7SEI - chain A; structure by X-ray diffraction, 3.65 A resolution.

== Chain A ==
Protein: Glucose-6-phosphate 1-dehydrogenase
Organism: Homo sapiens
Notes: EC 1.1.1.49
UniProt: P11413 (G6PD_HUMAN); residues 1-515 here = UniProt positions 1-515
Chain sequence (515 residues; row label = number of the first residue in the row):
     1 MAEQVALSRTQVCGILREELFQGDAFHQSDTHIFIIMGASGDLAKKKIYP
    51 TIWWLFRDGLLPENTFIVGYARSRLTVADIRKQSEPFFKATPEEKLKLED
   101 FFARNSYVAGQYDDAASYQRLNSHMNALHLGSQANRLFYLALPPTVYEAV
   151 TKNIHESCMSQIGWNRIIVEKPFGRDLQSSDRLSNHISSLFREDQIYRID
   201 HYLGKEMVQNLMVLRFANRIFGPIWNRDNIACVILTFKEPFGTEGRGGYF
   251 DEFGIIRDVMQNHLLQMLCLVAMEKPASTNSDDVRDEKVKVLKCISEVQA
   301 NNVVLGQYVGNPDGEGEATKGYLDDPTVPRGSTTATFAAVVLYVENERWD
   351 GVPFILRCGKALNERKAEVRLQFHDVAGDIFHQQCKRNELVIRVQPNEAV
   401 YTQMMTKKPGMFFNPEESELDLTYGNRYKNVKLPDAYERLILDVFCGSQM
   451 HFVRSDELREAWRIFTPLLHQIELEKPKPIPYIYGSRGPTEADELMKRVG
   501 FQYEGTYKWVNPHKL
Disordered / not traced: 1-28, 378-385, 395-432, 501-515
Construct notes: engineered mutation Gln-403 (Lys in P11413)
Residues lining bound ligands: NADP (NAP; NADP nicotinamide-adenine-dinucleotide phosphate): Gly-38, Ser-40, Gly-41, Asp-42, Leu-43, Ala-44, Ala-71, Arg-72, Ser-73, Tyr-112, Ala-141, Leu-142, Pro-143, Pro-144, Val-146, Tyr-147, Glu-170, Lys-171, Pro-172, Tyr-202, Tyr-249, Phe-253
UniProt features mapped onto this chain:
  - active site: His-263 (Proton acceptor)
  - binding site (NADP(+)): Gly-38 to Lys-45, Arg-72, Tyr-147, Lys-171, Arg-357, Lys-366, Arg-370, Arg-393, Asp-421 to Thr-423, Arg-487, Tyr-503, Trp-509
  - binding site (D-glucose 6-phosphate): Lys-171, His-201 to Lys-205, Glu-239, Asp-258, Lys-360, Arg-365, Gln-395
  - modified residue: Ala-2 (N-acetylalanine), Ser-8 (Phosphoserine), Thr-10 (Phosphothreonine), Lys-89 (N6-acetyllysine), Lys-171 (N6-(2-hydroxyisobutyryl)lysine), Lys-432 (N6-acetyllysine), Lys-497 (N6-acetyllysine), Tyr-503 (Phosphotyrosine)
  - natural variant: Val-12 (V12L: In Sinnai), His-32 (H32R: In CNSHA1), Ile-35 (deletion: In CNSHA1), Ala-44 (A44G: In CNSHA1), Ile-48 (I48T: In CNSHA1), Asp-58 (D58N: In CNSHA1), Val-68 (V68M: In CNSHA1), Tyr-70 (Y70H: In CNSHA1), Leu-75 (L75P: In CNSHA1), Arg-81 (R81C: In CNSHA1; R81H: In CNSHA1), Ser-106 (S106C: In CNSHA1), Asn-126 (N126D: Found in Santa Maria and Mount Sinai), 50 further natural variant entries in UniProt
  - mutagenesis: Lys-171 (K171Q: Inhibits catalytic activity. Does not impair dimerization; K171R: Inhibits catalytic activity. Does not impair dimerization), Lys-386 (K386Q: Impairs dimerization and reduces catalytic activity; K386R: Does not impair dimerization and catalytic activity)
From the paper describing this entry:
  - conformationally variable residues (helix shift): Lys-275, Glu-287, Lys-290, Glu-347

== Summary ==
Ligands of chain A: NADP. UniProt lists active-site residue His-263, 21 NADP+-binding residues, 11 D-glucose
6-phosphate-binding residues and 2 mutagenesis sites. The paper reports conformational variability at Lys-275,
Glu-287 and Lys-290 among others.
Chain A is Glucose-6-phosphate 1-dehydrogenase (Homo sapiens); the structure, Glucose-6-phosphate
1-dehydrogenase (K403Q), was determined by X-ray diffraction, deposited together with 7SEH.
